PDB entry 5R1R | X-ray diffraction, 3.10 A resolution | chains A and D of the 3 polymer chains in the assembly

# Chain A
Protein: Ribonucleotide reductase R1 protein
Source organism: Escherichia coli
Notes: EC 1.17.4.1
UniProtKB: P00452 (RIR1_ECOLI); numbering as in UniProt (aligned over 1-761)
Amino-acid sequence (761 residues; each row starts with the number of its first residue):
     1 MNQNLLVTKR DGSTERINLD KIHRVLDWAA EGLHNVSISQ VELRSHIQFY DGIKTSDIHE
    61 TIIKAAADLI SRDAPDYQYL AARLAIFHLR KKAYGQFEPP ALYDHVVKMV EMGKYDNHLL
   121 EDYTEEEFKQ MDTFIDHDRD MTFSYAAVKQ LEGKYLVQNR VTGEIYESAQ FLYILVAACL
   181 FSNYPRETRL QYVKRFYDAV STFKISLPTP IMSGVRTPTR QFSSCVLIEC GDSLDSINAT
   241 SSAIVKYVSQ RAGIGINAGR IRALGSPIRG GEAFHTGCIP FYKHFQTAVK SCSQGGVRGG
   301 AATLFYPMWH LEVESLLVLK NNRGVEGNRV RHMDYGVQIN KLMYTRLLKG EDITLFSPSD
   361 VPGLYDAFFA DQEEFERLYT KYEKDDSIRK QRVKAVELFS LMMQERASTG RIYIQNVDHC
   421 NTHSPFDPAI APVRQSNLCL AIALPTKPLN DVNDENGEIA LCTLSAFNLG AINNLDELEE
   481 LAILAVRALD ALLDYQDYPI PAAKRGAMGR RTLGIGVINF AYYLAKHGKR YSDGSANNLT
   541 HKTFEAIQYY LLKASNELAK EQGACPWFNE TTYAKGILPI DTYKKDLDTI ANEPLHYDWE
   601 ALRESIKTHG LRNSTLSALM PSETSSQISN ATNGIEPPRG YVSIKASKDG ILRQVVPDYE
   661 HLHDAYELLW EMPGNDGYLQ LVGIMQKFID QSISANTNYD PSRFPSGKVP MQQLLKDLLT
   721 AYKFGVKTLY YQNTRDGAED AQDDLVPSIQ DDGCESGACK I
Not modelled in the structure: 739-761
Differences from the reference sequence: engineered mutation A441 (Glu in P00452)
Curated features (UniProtKB/Swiss-Prot):
  - active site: N437 (Proton acceptor), C439 (Cysteine radical intermediate)
  - binding site (ATP): K9, E15 to K21, T55, K91
  - binding site (GDP): T209, N437, E623 to S625
  - binding site (dTTP): D232 to L234, R262, R269
  - site: C225 (Important for hydrogen atom transfer), C462 (Important for hydrogen atom transfer), Y730 (Important for electron transfer), Y731 (Important for electron transfer), C754 (Interacts with thioredoxin/glutaredoxin), C759 (Interacts with thioredoxin/glutaredoxin)
  - modified residue: K283 (N6-acetyllysine)
Disulfides: C225-C462

# Chain D
Protein: Ribonucleotide reductase R2 protein
Source organism: Escherichia coli
Notes: fragment: c-terminal portion, 20 residues
UniProtKB: P69924 (RIR2_ECOLI); residue numbers follow UniProt; this construct covers 356-375
Amino-acid sequence (20 residues; numbered 356 to 375; the number before each row is that of its first residue):
   356 YLVGQIDSEV DTDDLSNFQL
Not modelled in the structure: 356-357

# Chain A / chain D interface
Contacting residue pairs (36; chain A residue first):
  K341(A) - L375(D)
  Y344(A) - L375(D)  hydrophobic
  T345(A) - L375(D)
  L348(A) - T367(D)
  L348(A) - L370(D)
  L348(A) - S371(D)
  L348(A) - F373(D)
  L348(A) - L375(D)  hydrophobic
  G350(A) - T367(D)
  V396(A) - V365(D)  hydrophobic
  S400(A) - V365(D)
  Q404(A) - I361(D)
  Q404(A) - S363(D)
  A407(A) - G359(D)
  S408(A) - V358(D)  hydrogen bond (backbone-backbone)
  S408(A) - G359(D)
  K584(A) - L375(D)  hydrogen bond (side chain-backbone)
  G707(A) - Q360(D)
  K708(A) - Q360(D)
  V709(A) - Q360(D)  hydrogen bond (backbone-backbone)
  V709(A) - I361(D)
  V709(A) - D362(D)  hydrogen bond (backbone-backbone)
  P710(A) - D362(D)
  M711(A) - D362(D)  hydrogen bond (backbone-backbone)
  M711(A) - V365(D)  hydrophobic
  Q712(A) - V365(D)
  Q712(A) - D366(D)  hydrogen bond (side chain-backbone)
  Q712(A) - D369(D)
  Q712(A) - L370(D)
  L715(A) - V365(D)  hydrophobic
  L719(A) - F373(D)  hydrophobic
  T720(A) - F373(D)
  Y722(A) - L375(D)
  K723(A) - F373(D)
  K723(A) - Q374(D)  hydrogen bond (side chain-backbone)
  K723(A) - L375(D)
Also at the interface, not in a pair above, chain A (27 interface residues in all): L347, K349, D586, L714, T734
Also at the interface, not in a pair above, chain D (16 interface residues in all): E364

# Overview
The interface between chain A and chain D involves 27 residues on one side and 16 on the other, with 7
hydrogen bonds. Among the polar pairs are K584(A)-L375(D), Q712(A)-D366(D) and K723(A)-Q374(D).
Here chain A is Ribonucleotide reductase R1 protein and chain D is Ribonucleotide reductase R2 protein, both
from Escherichia coli. Entry 5R1R (Ribonucleotide reductase E441A mutant R1 protein from escherichia coli) was
determined by X-ray diffraction, deposited together with 6R1R and 7R1R.
